6U0P - chains E and F of the 6 polymer chains in the assembly; structure by X-ray diffraction, 2.02 A resolution.

== Chain E (and F) ==
Molecule: 2,4-dichlorophenol 6-monooxygenase
Organism: Streptomyces sp. SCSIO 03032
Notes: chain F of this document is another copy of the same molecule, construct and numbering; everything in this record applies to it too
UniProt: W0C4C9 (W0C4C9_9ACTN); residues 1-598 here = UniProt positions 1-598
Chain sequence (601 residues; each row starts with the number of its first residue; numbers below 1 keep their minus sign (Gly-2 is residue -2)):
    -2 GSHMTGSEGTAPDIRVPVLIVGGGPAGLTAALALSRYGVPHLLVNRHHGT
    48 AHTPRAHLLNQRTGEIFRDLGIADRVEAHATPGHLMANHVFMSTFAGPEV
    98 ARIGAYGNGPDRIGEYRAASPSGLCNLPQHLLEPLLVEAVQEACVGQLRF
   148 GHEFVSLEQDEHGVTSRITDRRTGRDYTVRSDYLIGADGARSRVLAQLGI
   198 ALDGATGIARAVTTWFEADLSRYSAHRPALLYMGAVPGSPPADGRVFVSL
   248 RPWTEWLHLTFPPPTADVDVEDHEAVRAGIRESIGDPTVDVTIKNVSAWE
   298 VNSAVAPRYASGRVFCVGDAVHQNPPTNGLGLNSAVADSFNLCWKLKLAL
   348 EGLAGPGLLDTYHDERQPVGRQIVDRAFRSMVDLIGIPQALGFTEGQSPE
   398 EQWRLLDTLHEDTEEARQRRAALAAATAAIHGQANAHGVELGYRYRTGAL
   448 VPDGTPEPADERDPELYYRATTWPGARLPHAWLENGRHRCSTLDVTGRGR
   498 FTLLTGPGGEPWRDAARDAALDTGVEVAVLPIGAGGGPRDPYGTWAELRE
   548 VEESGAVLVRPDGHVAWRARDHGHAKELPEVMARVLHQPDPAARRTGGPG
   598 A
Not modelled in the structure: -2 to 6, 586-598 (chain F: -2 to 8, 588-598)
Sequence notes: expression tag (-2 to 0)
Residues lining bound ligands: FAD (flavin-adenine dinucleotide): Val18, Gly19, Gly20, Gly21, Pro22, Ala23, Gly24, Val41, Asn42, Arg43, His44, Arg52, Ala53, Gln126, His149, Glu150, Phe151, Ala184, Asp185, Gly186, Arg190, Trp296, Val314, Gly315, Asp316, Pro323, Gly326, Gly328, Leu329, Ala332

== Interface between chain E and chain F ==
Residue-residue contacts (41; chain E residue first):
  Asn85(E) with Tyr539(F), hydrogen bond
  Ala93(E) with Arg484(F), hydrogen bond (backbone-side chain)
  Glu96(E) with Arg536(F), salt bridge; Pro538(F)
  Arg99(E) with Glu481(F), salt bridge; Arg536(F); Pro538(F); Tyr539(F)
  Pro107(E) with Gly111(F); Ala115(F), hydrophobic
  Ile110(E) with Gly111(F); Arg114(F)
  Gly111(E) with Pro107(F); Ile110(F)
  Arg114(E) with Ile110(F)
  Ala115(E) with Pro107(F), hydrophobic
  Arg219(E) with Arg484(F)
  Tyr220(E) with Arg484(F)
  His223(E) with Glu481(F), salt bridge; Arg484(F)
  His407(E) with Pro504(F); Gly530(F)
  Asp409(E) with Gly505(F)
  Arg414(E) with Glu550(F)
  Arg417(E) with Glu550(F), salt bridge
  Glu481(E) with Arg99(F), salt bridge; His223(F)
  Arg484(E) with Ala93(F), hydrogen bond (side chain-backbone); Arg219(F); Tyr220(F); His223(F)
  Pro504(E) with His407(F)
  Gly505(E) with Asp409(F)
  Gly530(E) with His407(F)
  Arg536(E) with Glu96(F), salt bridge; Arg99(F)
  Pro538(E) with Arg99(F)
  Tyr539(E) with Asn85(F), hydrogen bond; Arg99(F), hydrogen bond
  Glu550(E) with Arg414(F); Arg417(F), salt bridge
Interface residues without a listed pair, chain E (30 interface residues in all): Ala98, Ile100, Gly101, Asn105, Arg486
Interface residues without a listed pair, chain F (28 interface residues in all): Ile100, Gly101, Arg486

== In short ==
The interface between chain E and chain F involves 30 residues on one side and 28 on the other, with 5
hydrogen bonds and 7 salt bridges. Polar pairs include Glu96(E)-Arg536(F), Arg99(E)-Glu481(F) and
His223(E)-Glu481(F). Bound to chain E: flavin-adenine dinucleotide.
Both chains are 2,4-dichlorophenol 6-monooxygenase (Streptomyces sp. SCSIO 03032). Entry 6U0P (Crystal
structure of PieE, the flavin-dependent monooxygenase involved in the biosynthesis of piericidin A1) was
determined by X-ray diffraction together with 6U0S from the same study.
